Entry 5GSB (X-ray diffraction, 1.80 A resolution); this record covers chains A and C of the 3 polymer chains in the assembly.

Chain A:
Molecule: H-2 class I histocompatibility antigen, K-D alpha chain
From: Mus musculus
Reference sequence: P01902 (HA1D_MOUSE); residues 1-274 here correspond to UniProt positions 22-295 (UniProt number = residue number + 21)
Amino-acid sequence (274 residues; each row starts with the number of its first residue):
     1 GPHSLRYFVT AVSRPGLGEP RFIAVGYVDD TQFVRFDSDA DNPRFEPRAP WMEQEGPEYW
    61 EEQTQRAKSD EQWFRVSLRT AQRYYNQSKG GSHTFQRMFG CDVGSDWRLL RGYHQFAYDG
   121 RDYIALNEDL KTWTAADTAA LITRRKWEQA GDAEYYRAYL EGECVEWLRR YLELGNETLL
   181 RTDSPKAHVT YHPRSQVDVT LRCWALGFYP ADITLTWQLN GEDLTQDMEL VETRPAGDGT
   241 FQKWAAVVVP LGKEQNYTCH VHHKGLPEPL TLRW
Differences from the reference sequence: conflict H114 (Gln135 in P01902)
Disulfide bonds: C101-C164, C203-C259
Swiss-Prot annotation at these positions:
  - glycosylation (N-linked (GlcNAc...) asparagine): N86, N176, N256

Chain C:
Molecule: MERS-CoV peptide 37-3
Amino-acid sequence (10 residues; each row starts with the number of its first residue; numbering starts at 0):
     0 KYYSIIPHSI
Not modelled in the structure: 0

Chain A / chain C interface:
Residue-residue contacts (54):
  L5(A) with Y1(C)
  Y7(A) with Y1(C), hydrogen bond (side chain-backbone); Y2(C), hydrogen bond (side chain-backbone)
  V9(A) with Y2(C)
  F22(A) with Y2(C)
  A24(A) with Y2(C), hydrophobic
  F45(A) with Y2(C), hydrophobic
  Y59(A) with Y1(C), hydrophobic
  E62(A) with Y1(C)
  Q63(A) with Y1(C); Y2(C), hydrogen bond (side chain-backbone)
  R66(A) with Y1(C); Y2(C), hydrogen bond (side chain-backbone); I4(C)
  S69(A) with I4(C)
  D70(A) with Y2(C), hydrogen bond; I4(C); I5(C), hydrogen bond (side chain-backbone)
  W73(A) with I5(C), hydrophobic; P6(C); H7(C); S8(C)
  F74(A) with I5(C), hydrophobic
  V76(A) with S8(C)
  S77(A) with S8(C), hydrogen bond; I9(C), hydrogen bond (side chain-backbone)
  T80(A) with S8(C), hydrogen bond; I9(C)
  A81(A) with I9(C), hydrophobic
  Y84(A) with I9(C), hydrogen bond (side chain-backbone)
  F95(A) with I9(C), hydrophobic
  R97(A) with Y2(C); S3(C), hydrogen bond (side chain-backbone); I5(C)
  F99(A) with Y2(C), hydrophobic; S3(C)
  F116(A) with I5(C), hydrophobic
  Y123(A) with I9(C)
  T143(A) with I9(C), hydrogen bond (side chain-backbone)
  W147(A) with H7(C); S8(C), hydrogen bond (side chain-backbone); I9(C), hydrophobic
  A150(A) with H7(C)
  D152(A) with H7(C), salt bridge
  Y155(A) with I4(C), hydrogen bond (side chain-backbone); P6(C), hydrophobic
  Y156(A) with I4(C); I5(C); P6(C)
  Y159(A) with Y1(C), hydrogen bond (side chain-backbone); S3(C)
  E163(A) with Y1(C)
  W167(A) with Y1(C)
  Y171(A) with Y1(C), hydrogen bond (side chain-backbone)
Other interface residues (no listed pair), chain A (36 interface residues in all): A67, K146

Overview:
The interface between chain A and chain C involves 36 residues on one side and 9 on the other, with 16
hydrogen bonds and 1 salt bridge. Polar pairs include D152(A)-H7(C), Y7(A)-Y1(C) and Y7(A)-Y2(C).
Here chain A is H-2 class I histocompatibility antigen, K-D alpha chain (Mus musculus) and chain C is MERS-CoV
peptide 37-3. Entry 5GSB (Mouse MHC class I H-2Kd with a MERS-CoV-derived peptide 37-3) was determined by
X-ray diffraction together with 5GR7, 5GSX, 5GSR and 5GSV from the same study.
